3M9N - chains B and T of the 3 polymer chains in the assembly; structure by X-ray diffraction, 1.93 A resolution.

== Chain B ==
Molecule: DNA polymerase IV
Source organism: Sulfolobus solfataricus
Notes: EC 2.7.7.7
UniProt: Q97W02 (DPO42_SULSO); residue numbers follow UniProt; this construct covers 1-352
Sequence (352 residues; numbered 1 to 352; the number before each row is that of its first residue):
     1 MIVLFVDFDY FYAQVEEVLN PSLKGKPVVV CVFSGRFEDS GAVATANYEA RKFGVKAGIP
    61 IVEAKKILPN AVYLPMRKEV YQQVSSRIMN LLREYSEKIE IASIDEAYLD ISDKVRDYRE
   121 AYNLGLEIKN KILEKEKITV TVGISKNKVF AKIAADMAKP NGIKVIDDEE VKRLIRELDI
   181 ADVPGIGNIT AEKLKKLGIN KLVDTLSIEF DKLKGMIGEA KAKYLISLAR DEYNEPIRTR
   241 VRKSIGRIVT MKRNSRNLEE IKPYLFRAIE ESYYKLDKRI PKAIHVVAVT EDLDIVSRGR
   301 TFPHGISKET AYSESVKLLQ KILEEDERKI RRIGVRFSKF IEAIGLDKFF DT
Not modelled in the structure: 342-352
UniProt features mapped onto this chain:
  - active site: Glu-106
  - binding site (Mg(2+)): Asp-7, Asp-105
  - site: Tyr-12 (Substrate discrimination)
  - mutagenesis: Asp-105 to Glu-106 (Loss of function), Glu-342 to Thr-352 (Almost complete loss of interaction with PCNA)
Ion coordination: Ca2+ site 1: Asp-7, Glu-106 (shared with 1 residue of chain P); Ca2+ site 2: Asp-7, Phe-8, Asp-105 (together with CTP); Ca2+ site 3: Ala-181, Ile-186
Residues lining bound ligands: CTP (cytidine-5'-triphosphate): Asp-7, Phe-8, Asp-9, Tyr-10, Phe-11, Tyr-12, Ala-44, Thr-45, Arg-51, Ala-57, Met-76, Ile-104, Asp-105, Lys-159

== Chain T ==
Molecule: 18-nt DNA strand
Sequence (18 nucleotides; row label = number of the first residue in the row):
     1 TCTGGCTTTC CTTCCCCC
Not modelled in the structure: 1-3
Ion coordination: Cisplatin Pt: DG4, DG5
Residues lining bound ligands: Cisplatin (CPT): DG4, DG5, DC6

== Chain B / chain T interface ==
Contacting residue pairs (33):
  Val-32(B) / DG4(T)  base contact
  Val-32(B) / DG5(T)  sugar contact
  Ser-34(B) / DG4(T)  phosphate contact
  Ser-34(B) / DG5(T)  phosphate contact
  Gly-41(B) / DG4(T)  sugar contact
  Ala-42(B) / DG4(T)  hydrogen bond to the sugar
  Ala-44(B) / DG4(T)  base contact
  Gly-58(B) / DG4(T)  base contact
  Met-76(B) / DG4(T)  base contact
  Lys-78(B) / DC6(T)  sugar contact
  Gly-218(B) / DC11(T)  phosphate contact
  Glu-219(B) / DC11(T)  hydrogen bond to the phosphate
  Ala-220(B) / DC10(T)  phosphate contact
  Ala-220(B) / DC11(T)  hydrogen bond to the phosphate
  Arg-238(B) / DT9(T)  salt bridge to the phosphate
  Val-241(B) / DT8(T)  phosphate contact
  Arg-242(B) / DT7(T)  salt bridge to the phosphate
  Arg-242(B) / DT8(T)  phosphate contact
  Lys-243(B) / DT8(T)  hydrogen bond to the phosphate
  Lys-243(B) / DT9(T)  salt bridge to the phosphate
  Ser-244(B) / DT7(T)  sugar contact
  Ser-244(B) / DT8(T)  hydrogen bond to the phosphate
  Ile-245(B) / DT7(T)  phosphate contact
  Gly-246(B) / DT7(T)  hydrogen bond to the phosphate
  Arg-247(B) / DC6(T)  salt bridge to the phosphate
  Ile-248(B) / DG5(T)  sugar contact
  Ile-248(B) / DC6(T)  hydrogen bond to the phosphate
  Thr-250(B) / DG5(T)  hydrogen bond to the phosphate
  Lys-275(B) / DC6(T)  salt bridge to the phosphate
  Arg-332(B) / DG4(T)  salt bridge to the phosphate
  Arg-332(B) / DG5(T)  salt bridge to the phosphate
  Arg-336(B) / DC6(T)  sugar contact
  Arg-336(B) / DT7(T)  salt bridge to the phosphate
Also at the interface, not in a pair above, chain B (27 interface residues in all): Val-43, Lys-221, Arg-331

== Overview ==
Chain B and chain T form an interface of 27 and 8 residues respectively; the contacts include 8 hydrogen bonds
and 8 salt bridges. Among the polar pairs are Ala-42(B)/DG4(T), Glu-219(B)/DC11(T) and Ala-220(B)/DC11(T).
Bound to chain B: CTP. Ligands of chain T: Cisplatin.
Here chain B is DNA polymerase IV (Sulfolobus solfataricus) and chain T is an 18-nt DNA strand. Entry 3M9N
(Crystal Structure of Dpo4 in complex with DNA containing the major cisplatin lesion) was determined by X-ray
diffraction together with 3M9M and 3M9O from the same study.
